Entry 3V81 (X-ray diffraction, 2.85 A resolution); this record covers chains A and T of the 4 polymer chains in the assembly.

[Chain A]
Protein: HIV-1 Reverse Transcriptase P66 subunit
Source organism: Human immunodeficiency virus type 1 BH10
Notes: EC 2.7.7.49, 2.7.7.7
UniProt: P03366 (POL_HV1B1); residues 1-554 here correspond to UniProt positions 600-1153 (UniProt number = residue number + 599)
Amino-acid sequence (556 residues; row label = number of the first residue in the row; numbers below 1 keep their minus sign (Met-1 is residue -1)):
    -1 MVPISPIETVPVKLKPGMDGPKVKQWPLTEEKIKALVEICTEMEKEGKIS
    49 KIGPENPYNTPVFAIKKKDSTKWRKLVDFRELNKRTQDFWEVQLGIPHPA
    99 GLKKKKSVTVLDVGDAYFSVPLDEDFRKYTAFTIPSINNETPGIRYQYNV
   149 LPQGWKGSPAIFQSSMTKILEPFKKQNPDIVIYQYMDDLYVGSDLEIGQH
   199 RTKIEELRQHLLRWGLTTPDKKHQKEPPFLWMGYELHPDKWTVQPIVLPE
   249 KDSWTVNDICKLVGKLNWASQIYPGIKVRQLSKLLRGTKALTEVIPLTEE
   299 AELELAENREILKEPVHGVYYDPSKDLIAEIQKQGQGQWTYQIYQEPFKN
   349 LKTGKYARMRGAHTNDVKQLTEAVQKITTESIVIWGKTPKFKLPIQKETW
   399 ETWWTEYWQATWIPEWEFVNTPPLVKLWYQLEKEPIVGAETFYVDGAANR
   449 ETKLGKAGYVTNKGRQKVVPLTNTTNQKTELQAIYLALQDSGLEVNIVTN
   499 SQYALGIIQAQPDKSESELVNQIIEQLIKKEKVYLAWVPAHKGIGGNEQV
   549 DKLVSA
Disordered / not traced: -1
Differences from the reference sequence: expression tag (-1 to 0); engineered mutation Cys258 (Gln857 in P03366), Ser280 (Cys879 in P03366), Asn498 (Asp1097 in P03366)
Small-molecule neighbours: non-nucleoside rt inhibitor nevirapine (NVP; 11-cyclopropyl-5,11-dihydro-4-methyl-6H-dipyrido[3,2-b:2',3'-e][1,4]diazepin-6-one): Pro95, Leu100, Lys101, Lys103, Val106, Val179, Ile180, Tyr181, Tyr188, Val189, Gly190, Phe227, Trp229, Leu234, Pro236, Tyr318
Curated features (UniProtKB/Swiss-Prot):
  - region: Phe227 to His235 (RT 'primer grip')
  - motif: Trp398 to Trp414 (Tryptophan repeat motif)
  - binding site (Mg(2+)): Asp110, Asp185, Asp186, Asp443, Glu478, Asp549
  - site: Trp401 (Essential for RT p66/p51 heterodimerization), Trp414 (Essential for RT p66/p51 heterodimerization), Phe440, Tyr441 (Cleavage)
What the authors report for this chain:
  - conformationally variable residues (loop rearrangement, side-chain flip): Tyr181, Asp185, Tyr188
  - binding site for non-nucleoside rt inhibitor nevirapine: Leu100 to Ser105
  - catalytic residues: Asp110, Asp185, Asp186 (citing earlier work)
  - mutagenesis - D498N: abolished catalytic activity (RNase H activity) (citing earlier work)
  - mutagenesis - D498N: unchanged catalytic activity (polymerase activity) (citing earlier work)

[Chain T]
Molecule: 27-nt DNA strand
Sequence (27 nucleotides; row label = number of the first residue in the row):
   701 ATGGAAGGCGCCCGAACAGGGACTGTG
Disordered / not traced: 701-705, 726-727

[Chain A / chain T interface]
Residue-residue contacts - 18 pairs, chain A then chain T:
  Asn265(A) with DC711(T), sugar contact; DC712(T), phosphate contact
  Val276(A) with DC712(T), phosphate contact
  Ser280(A) with DC712(T), phosphate contact; DC713(T), sugar contact
  Arg284(A) with DC713(T), salt bridge to the phosphate; DG714(T), phosphate contact
  Gly285(A) with DC713(T), phosphate contact; DG714(T), hydrogen bond to the phosphate
  Lys353(A) with DC712(T), salt bridge to the phosphate
  Ala355(A) with DC712(T), phosphate contact
  Lys374(A) with DC711(T), salt bridge to the phosphate
  Arg448(A) with DC723(T), hydrogen bond to the base; DT724(T), sugar contact
  Asn474(A) with DC723(T), sugar contact
  Gln500(A) with DG721(T), phosphate contact; DA722(T), hydrogen bond to the phosphate
  His539(A) with DC723(T), salt bridge to the phosphate
Other interface residues (no listed pair), chain A (18 interface residues in all): Ile63, Glu89, Met230, Lys281, Arg356, Glu478
Other interface residues (no listed pair), chain T (10 interface residues in all): DA706, DG708

[Summary]
The interface between chain A and chain T involves 18 residues on one side and 10 on the other; the contacts
include 3 hydrogen bonds and 4 salt bridges. Polar contacts include Arg448(A)-DC723(T), Gly285(A)-DG714(T) and
Gln500(A)-DA722(T). The paper reports catalytic residues Asp110(A), Asp185(A) and Asp186(A); D498N of chain A
abolishes catalytic activity (RNase H activity).
Here chain A is HIV-1 Reverse Transcriptase P66 subunit (Human immunodeficiency virus type 1 BH10) and chain T
is a 27-nt DNA strand. Entry 3V81 (Crystal structure of HIV-1 reverse transcriptase (RT) with DNA and the
nonnucleoside inhibitor nevirapine) was determined by X-ray diffraction together with 3V4I and 3V6D from the
same study.
